Entry 2WL6 (X-ray diffraction, 2.98 A resolution); this record covers chains A and C of the 4 polymer chains in the assembly.

Chain A (and C):
Protein: Acetyl-CoA acetyltransferase
Organism: Zoogloea ramigera
Notes: EC 2.3.1.9; chain C of this document is another copy of the same molecule, construct and numbering; everything in this record applies to it too
UniProt: P07097 (THIL_ZOORA); the construct has insertions or renumbered stretches relative to UniProt, so the offset changes along the chain: 1-10 = UniProt 2-11; 12-392 = UniProt 12-392
Chain sequence (392 residues; each row starts with the number of its first residue):
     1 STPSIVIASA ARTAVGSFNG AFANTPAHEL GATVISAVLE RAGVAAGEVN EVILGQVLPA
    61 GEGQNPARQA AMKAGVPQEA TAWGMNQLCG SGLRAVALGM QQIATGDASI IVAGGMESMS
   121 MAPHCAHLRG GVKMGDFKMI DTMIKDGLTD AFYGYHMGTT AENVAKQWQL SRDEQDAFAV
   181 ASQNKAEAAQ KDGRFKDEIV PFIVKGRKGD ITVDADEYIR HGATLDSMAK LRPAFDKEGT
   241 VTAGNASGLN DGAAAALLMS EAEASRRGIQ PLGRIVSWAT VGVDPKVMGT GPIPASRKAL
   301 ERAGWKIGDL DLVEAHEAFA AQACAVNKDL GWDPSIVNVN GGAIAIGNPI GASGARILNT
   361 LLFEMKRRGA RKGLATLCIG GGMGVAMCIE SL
Not modelled in the structure: 1-3
Construct notes: engineered mutation His316 (Asn in P07097), Asn348 (His in P07097)
Swiss-Prot annotation at these positions:
  - active site: Cys89 (Acyl-thioester intermediate), Cys378 (Proton acceptor)

Interface between chain A and chain C:
Pairs across the interface (13; chain A residue first):
  Leu128(A) - Gly131(C)
  Leu128(A) - Val132(C)  hydrogen bond (backbone-backbone)
  Leu128(A) - Phe137(C)  hydrophobic
  Arg129(A) - Val132(C)
  Arg129(A) - Lys133(C)  hydrogen bond (side chain-backbone)
  Arg129(A) - Met134(C)
  Gly131(A) - Arg129(C)
  Gly131(A) - Gly130(C)
  Gly131(A) - Gly131(C)
  Val132(A) - Leu128(C)  hydrogen bond (backbone-backbone)
  Val132(A) - Arg129(C)
  Lys133(A) - Arg129(C)  hydrogen bond (backbone-side chain)
  Met134(A) - Arg129(C)
Other interface residues (no listed pair), chain A (8 interface residues in all): Gly130, Phe137

Summary:
The chain A/chain C interface involves 8 residues from each chain; the contacts include 4 hydrogen bonds.
Polar pairs include Arg129(A)-Lys133(C) and Leu128(A)-Val132(C). UniProt lists active-site residues Cys89(A)
and Cys378(A) on chain A.
Both chains are Acetyl-CoA acetyltransferase (Zoogloea ramigera). Entry 2WL6 (Biosynthetic thiolase from Z.
ramigera. the N316H-H348N mutant) was determined by X-ray diffraction together with 2WKT, 2WKU, 2WKV, 2WL4 and
2WL5 from the same study.
